PDB entry 7WBG | X-ray diffraction, 2.00 A resolution | chains A and C of the 3 polymer chains in the assembly

== Chain A ==
Molecule: MHC class I alpha chain 2
Organism: Gallus gallus
UniProtKB: A0ZXM5 (A0ZXM5_CHICK); residues 1-270 here correspond to UniProt positions 22-291 (UniProt number = residue number + 21)
Amino-acid sequence (270 residues; numbered 1 to 270; the number before each row is that of its first residue):
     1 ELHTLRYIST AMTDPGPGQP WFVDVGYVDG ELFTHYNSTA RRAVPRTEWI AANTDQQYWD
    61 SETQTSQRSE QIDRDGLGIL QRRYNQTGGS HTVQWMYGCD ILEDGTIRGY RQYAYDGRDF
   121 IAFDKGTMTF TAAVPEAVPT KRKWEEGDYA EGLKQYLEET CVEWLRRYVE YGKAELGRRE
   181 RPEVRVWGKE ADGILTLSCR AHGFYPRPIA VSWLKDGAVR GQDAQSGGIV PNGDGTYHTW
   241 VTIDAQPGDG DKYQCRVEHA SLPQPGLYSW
Not modelled in the structure: 218-222
Cystine bridges: Cys-99/Cys-161, Cys-199/Cys-255
From the paper describing this entry:
  - binding site for Arg-arg-arg-glu-gln-thr-asp-tyr (chain C): Trp-95, Arg-111, Tyr-113
  - specificity-determining residues: Trp-95, Arg-111, Tyr-113
  - contacts within the chain: Arg-111/Tyr-149 (hydrogen bond), Tyr-113/Trp-144
  - conformationally variable residues (helix shift): Trp-144 to Tyr-149

== Chain C ==
Molecule: Arg-arg-arg-glu-gln-thr-asp-tyr
Amino-acid sequence (8 residues; row label = number of the first residue in the row):
     1 RRREQTDY

== Chain A / chain C interface ==
Pairs across the interface (48; chain A residue first):
  Tyr-7(A) / Arg-1(C)  hydrogen bond (side chain-backbone)
  Tyr-7(A) / Arg-2(C)
  Asp-24(A) / Arg-2(C)  salt bridge
  Thr-34(A) / Arg-2(C)  hydrogen bond
  His-35(A) / Arg-2(C)
  Tyr-36(A) / Arg-2(C)
  Ala-43(A) / Arg-2(C)
  Tyr-58(A) / Arg-1(C)
  Ser-61(A) / Arg-1(C)
  Glu-62(A) / Arg-1(C)  salt bridge
  Glu-62(A) / Arg-2(C)  salt bridge
  Thr-65(A) / Arg-2(C)
  Thr-65(A) / Arg-3(C)
  Thr-65(A) / Glu-4(C)
  Ser-66(A) / Arg-2(C)  hydrogen bond
  Arg-68(A) / Glu-4(C)  salt bridge
  Ser-69(A) / Glu-4(C)
  Ser-69(A) / Gln-5(C)  hydrogen bond (backbone-side chain)
  Ile-72(A) / Gln-5(C)
  Ile-72(A) / Thr-6(C)
  Ile-72(A) / Asp-7(C)
  Ile-72(A) / Tyr-8(C)
  Asp-73(A) / Gln-5(C)  hydrogen bond
  Asp-73(A) / Tyr-8(C)  hydrogen bond
  Gly-76(A) / Tyr-8(C)
  Ile-79(A) / Tyr-8(C)
  Arg-83(A) / Tyr-8(C)  hydrogen bond (side chain-backbone)
  Val-93(A) / Tyr-8(C)
  Trp-95(A) / Arg-3(C)
  Trp-95(A) / Gln-5(C)
  Tyr-97(A) / Arg-2(C)
  Tyr-97(A) / Arg-3(C)  hydrogen bond (side chain-backbone)
  Arg-111(A) / Arg-3(C)  hydrogen bond (side chain-backbone)
  Arg-111(A) / Glu-4(C)  hydrogen bond (side chain-backbone)
  Arg-111(A) / Gln-5(C)
  Tyr-113(A) / Gln-5(C)
  Tyr-113(A) / Tyr-8(C)
  Thr-140(A) / Tyr-8(C)  hydrogen bond (side chain-backbone)
  Lys-143(A) / Asp-7(C)
  Lys-143(A) / Tyr-8(C)  hydrogen bond (side chain-backbone)
  Trp-144(A) / Thr-6(C)
  Trp-144(A) / Asp-7(C)  hydrogen bond (side chain-backbone)
  Tyr-149(A) / Thr-6(C)
  Gly-152(A) / Arg-3(C)
  Tyr-156(A) / Arg-1(C)  hydrogen bond (side chain-backbone)
  Tyr-156(A) / Arg-3(C)
  Trp-164(A) / Arg-1(C)
  Tyr-168(A) / Arg-1(C)  hydrogen bond (side chain-backbone)
Interface residues without a listed pair, chain A (34 interface residues in all): Leu-5, Phe-120, Leu-153
Interface features reported in the paper:
  - specific contacts: Asp-24(A)/Arg-2(C) (salt bridge), Thr-34(A)/Arg-2(C), Glu-62(A)/Arg-2(C) (salt bridge), Trp-95(A)/Tyr-8(C), Tyr-113(A)/Tyr-8(C)

== In short ==
The interface between chain A and chain C involves 34 residues on one side and 8 on the other, with 15
hydrogen bonds and 4 salt bridges. Among the polar pairs are Asp-24(A)/Arg-2(C), Glu-62(A)/Arg-1(C) and
Glu-62(A)/Arg-2(C). The paper describes salt bridges between Asp-24(A) and Arg-2(C) and Glu-62(A) and
Arg-2(C); contacts between Thr-34(A) and Arg-2(C), Trp-95(A) and Tyr-8(C) and Tyr-113(A) and Tyr-8(C). From
the paper: a binding site for Arg-arg-arg-glu-gln-thr-asp-tyr (chain C) at Trp-95(A), Arg-111(A) and
Tyr-113(A); specificity determinants Trp-95(A), Arg-111(A) and Tyr-113(A).
Chain A is MHC class I alpha chain 2 (Gallus gallus) and chain C is Arg-arg-arg-glu-gln-thr-asp-tyr; the
structure, BF2*1901/RY8, was determined by X-ray diffraction together with 7WBI from the same study.
